PDB entry 9ARW | electron microscopy, 3.80 A resolution | chains E and G of the 8 polymer chains in the assembly

[Chain E]
Name: Type III-B CRISPR module RAMP protein Cmr4
Source organism: Dissulfurispira thermophila
UniProtKB: A0A7G1H376 (A0A7G1H376_9BACT); residues 1-315 here = UniProt positions 1-315
Sequence (315 residues; numbered 1 to 315; the number before each row is that of its first residue):
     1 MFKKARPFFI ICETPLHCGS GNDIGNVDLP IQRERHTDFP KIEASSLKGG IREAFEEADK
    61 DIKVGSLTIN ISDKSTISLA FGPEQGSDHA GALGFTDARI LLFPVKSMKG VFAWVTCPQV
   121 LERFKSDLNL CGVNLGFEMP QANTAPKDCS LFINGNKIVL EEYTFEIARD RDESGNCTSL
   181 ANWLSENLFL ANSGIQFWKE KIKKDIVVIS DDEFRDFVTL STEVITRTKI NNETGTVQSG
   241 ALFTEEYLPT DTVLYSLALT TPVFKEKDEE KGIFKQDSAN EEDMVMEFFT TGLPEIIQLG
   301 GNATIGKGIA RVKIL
Unresolved in the structure: 1, 84-88, 230-240

[Chain G]
Name: CRISPR type III-B/RAMP module-associated protein Cmr5
Source organism: Dissulfurispira thermophila
UniProtKB: A0A7G1H353 (A0A7G1H353_9BACT); residues 1-140 here = UniProt positions 1-140
Sequence (140 residues; each row starts with the number of its first residue):
     1 MTDNNLTIQK SIERQRAAFA YKCAEAGKSI TKSKEYKAYV KNIPMLIKTN GIGATFAFVK
    61 AKSEADVDKS GYAYKLIYEQ TTEWLKQEPK GLIYEKLNNT DMVKALVELD SDKYRAVTNE
   121 VLALFVWLKR FAEGLIEGEK
Unresolved in the structure: 1-8, 50-53, 137-140

[Interface between chain E and chain G]
Pairs across the interface - 6 pairs, chain E then chain G:
  Tyr-163(E) with Tyr-114(G), hydrophobic; Arg-115(G)
  Thr-164(E) with Ser-111(G)
  Phe-165(E) with Arg-115(G)
  Glu-213(E) with Arg-115(G)
  Phe-217(E) with Arg-115(G)
Also at the interface, not in a pair above, chain E (6 interface residues in all): Gly-25
Also at the interface, not in a pair above, chain G (5 interface residues in all): Thr-118, Val-126

[In short]
6 residues of chain E and 5 residues of chain G are in contact.
Chain E is Type III-B CRISPR module RAMP protein Cmr4 and chain G is CRISPR type III-B/RAMP module-associated
protein Cmr5, both from Dissulfurispira thermophila; the structure, Structure of the guideless DtCmr Type III
CRISPR complex, was determined by electron microscopy.
